Entry 9NYI (electron microscopy, 1.98 A resolution); this record covers chains A and F of the 8 polymer chains in the assembly.

[Chain A]
Molecule: Structure of HalA in complex with oligodeoxyadenylate
From: Rhodobacteraceae bacterium QY30
Amino-acid sequence (371 residues; numbered -11 to 359; the number before each row is that of its first residue; numbers below 1 keep their minus sign (Met-11 is residue -11)):
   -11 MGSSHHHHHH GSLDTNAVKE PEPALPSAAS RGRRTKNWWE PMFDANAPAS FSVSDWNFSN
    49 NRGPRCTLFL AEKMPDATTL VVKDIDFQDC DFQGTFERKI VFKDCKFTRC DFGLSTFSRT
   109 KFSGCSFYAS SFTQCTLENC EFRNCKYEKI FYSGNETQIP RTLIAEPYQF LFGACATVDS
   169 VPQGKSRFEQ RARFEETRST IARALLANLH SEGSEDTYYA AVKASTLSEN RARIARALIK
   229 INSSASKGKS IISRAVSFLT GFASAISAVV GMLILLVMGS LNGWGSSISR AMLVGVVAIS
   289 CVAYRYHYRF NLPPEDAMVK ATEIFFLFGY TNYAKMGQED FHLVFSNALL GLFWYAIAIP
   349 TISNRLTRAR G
Unresolved in the structure: -11 to 13, 232-241, 357-359
From the paper describing this entry:
  - binding site for the 6-nt DNA strand: Trp27, Glu28, Thr83, Thr104, Thr124, Phe139, Ser141, Asn143, Glu144, Gln178, Arg181
  - binding site for the 6-nt DNA strand (chain F): Lys109, Arg131
  - specificity-determining residues: Thr83, Thr104, Thr124, Phe139, Ser141, Asn143
  - mutagenesis - K91E: decreased growth
  - post-translational modification sites: Cys54, Cys163

[Chain F]
Molecule: 6-nt DNA strand
Sequence (6 nucleotides; row label = number of the first residue in the row):
     1 AAAAAA

[How chain A and chain F interact]
Residue-residue contacts (9):
  Thr66(A) with DA6(F), hydrogen bond to the phosphate
  Thr67(A) with DA6(F), hydrogen bond to the phosphate
  Lys87(A) with DA6(F), base contact
  Val89(A) with DA5(F), base contact
  Lys109(A) with DA3(F), salt bridge to the phosphate; DA4(F), base contact; DA5(F), hydrogen bond to the base
  Glu129(A) with DA3(F), phosphate contact
  Arg131(A) with DA2(F), sugar contact
Interface residues without a listed pair, chain A (9 interface residues in all): Val69, Ser111

[Summary]
9 residues of chain A face 5 of chain F across their interface; the contacts include 3 hydrogen bonds and 1
salt bridge. Polar contacts include Lys109(A)-DA5(F), Thr66(A)-DA6(F) and Thr67(A)-DA6(F). The paper reports a
binding site for the 6-nt DNA strand at Trp27(A), Glu28(A) and Thr83(A) among others; K91E of chain A reduces
growth.
Chain A is Structure of HalA in complex with oligodeoxyadenylate (Rhodobacteraceae bacterium QY30) and chain F
is a 6-nt DNA strand; the structure, Structure of HalA in complex with oligodeoxyadenylate, was determined by
electron microscopy together with 9DBH, 9DBI and 9DBJ from the same study.
